8SAW - chains C and D of the 12 polymer chains in the assembly; structure by electron microscopy, 3.30 A resolution.

== Chain C ==
Name: DH270.UCA. G57R heavy chain
Organism: Homo sapiens
Amino-acid sequence (127 residues; each row starts with the number of its first residue):
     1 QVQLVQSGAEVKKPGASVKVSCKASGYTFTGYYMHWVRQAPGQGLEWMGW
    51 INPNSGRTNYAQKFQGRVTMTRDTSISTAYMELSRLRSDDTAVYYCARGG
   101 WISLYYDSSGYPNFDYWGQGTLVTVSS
Disordered / not traced: 127
Disulfides: Cys22-Cys96

== Chain D ==
Name: DH270.UCA. G57R light chain
Organism: Homo sapiens
Amino-acid sequence (110 residues; each row starts with the number of its first residue):
     1 QSALTQPASVSGSPGQSITISCTGTSSDVGSYNLVSWYQQHPGKAPKLMI
    51 YEVSKRPSGVSNRFSGSKSGNTASLTISGLQAEDEADYYCCSYAGSSTVI
   101 FGGGTKLTVL
Disulfides: Cys22-Cys90

== Chain C / chain D interface ==
Residue-residue contacts - 30 pairs, chain C then chain D:
  Gln39(C) with Gln40(D), hydrogen bond; Tyr89(D)
  Gly44(C) with Tyr89(D)
  Leu45(C) with Gln40(D); Tyr89(D); Phe101(D)
  Trp47(C) with Ser97(D); Thr98(D); Val99(D); Phe101(D), hydrophobic
  Trp50(C) with Ser97(D), hydrogen bond (side chain-backbone)
  Asn59(C) with Ser97(D), hydrogen bond
  Gly110(C) with Tyr93(D); Val99(D)
  Tyr111(C) with Leu34(D), hydrophobic
  Pro112(C) with Leu34(D); Ser36(D); Tyr38(D), hydrogen bond (backbone-side chain); Cys91(D), hydrophobic; Val99(D), hydrophobic
  Asn113(C) with Tyr38(D); Tyr51(D)
  Phe114(C) with Tyr38(D), hydrogen bond (backbone-side chain); Leu48(D); Phe101(D), hydrophobic
  Asp115(C) with Leu48(D)
  Trp117(C) with Tyr38(D), hydrophobic; Ala45(D), hydrophobic; Pro46(D)
  Gly118(C) with Ala45(D)
Other interface residues (no listed pair), chain C (18 interface residues in all): Val37, Gln43, Tyr95, Ser109
Other interface residues (no listed pair), chain D (20 interface residues in all): Lys44, Lys47, Glu52, Ser92, Ser96

== Overview ==
18 residues of chain C face 20 of chain D across their interface, with 5 hydrogen bonds. Among the polar pairs
are Gln39(C)-Gln40(D), Trp50(C)-Ser97(D) and Asn59(C)-Ser97(D).
Here chain C is DH270.UCA. G57R heavy chain and chain D is DH270.UCA. G57R light chain, both from Homo
sapiens. Entry 8SAW (CryoEM structure of DH270.UCA.G57R-CH848.10.17DT) was determined by electron microscopy
together with 8SAL, 8SAN, 8SAQ, 8SAR, 8SAS, 8SAT and 9 further entries from the same study.
